3U94 - chains C and D of the 4 polymer chains in the assembly; structure by X-ray diffraction, 1.96 A resolution.

== Chain C (and D) ==
Molecule: Glutamate receptor, ionotropic kainate 3
Source organism: Rattus norvegicus
Notes: fragment: and 669-807; chain D of this document is another copy of the same molecule, construct and numbering; everything in this record applies to it too
Reference sequence: P42264 (GRIK3_RAT); the construct has insertions or renumbered stretches relative to UniProt, so the offset changes along the chain: 3-116 = UniProt 433-546; 119-257 = UniProt 669-807
Chain sequence (257 residues; row label = number of the first residue in the row):
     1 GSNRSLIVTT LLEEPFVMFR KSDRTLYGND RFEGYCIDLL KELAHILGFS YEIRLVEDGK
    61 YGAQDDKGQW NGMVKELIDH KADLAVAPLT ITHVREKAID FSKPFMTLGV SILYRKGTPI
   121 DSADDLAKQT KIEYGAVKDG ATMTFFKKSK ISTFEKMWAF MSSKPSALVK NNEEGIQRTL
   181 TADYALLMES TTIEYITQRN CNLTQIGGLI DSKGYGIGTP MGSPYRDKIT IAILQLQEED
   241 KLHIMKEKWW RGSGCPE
Unresolved in the structure: 1-2, 256-257 (chain D: 1, 256-257)
Disulfides: C201-C255
Differences from the reference sequence: expression tag (1-2); linker (117-118)
Metal / ion sites: Zn2+ site 1: E42, K241; Zn2+ site 2: H45 (shared with E42(D) of chain D); Zn2+ site 3 near H80 (its only coordinating residue here); Zn2+ site 4 near E238 (its only coordinating residue here); Zn2+ site 5: D240, H243 (shared with 2 residues of chain B)
Residues lining bound ligands: glutamic acid (GLU): Y61, P88, L89, T90, R95, G140, A141, T142, M188, E189, Y215
UniProt features mapped onto this chain:
  - binding site (L-glutamate): P88, T90, R95, A141, T142, E189
  - glycosylation (N-linked (GlcNAc...) asparagine): N3, N202

== Interface between chain C and chain D ==
Contacting residue pairs (6):
  E42(C) - H45(D)  salt bridge
  H45(C) - E42(D)  salt bridge
  H45(C) - H45(D)  hydrogen bond
  Q235(C) - E239(D)  hydrogen bond
  E239(C) - Q235(D)  hydrogen bond
  K241(C) - H45(D)
Also at the interface, not in a pair above, chain D (5 interface residues in all): K241

== Overview ==
The chain C/chain D interface involves 5 residues from each chain; the contacts include 3 hydrogen bonds and 2
salt bridges. Polar contacts include E42(C)-H45(D), H45(C)-H45(D) and Q235(C)-E239(D). Bound to chain C:
glutamic acid. UniProt lists 6 L-glutamate-binding residues on chain C.
Chain C and chain D are both Glutamate receptor, ionotropic kainate 3 (Rattus norvegicus); the structure,
Crystal structure of the GluK3 ligand binding domain complex with glutamate and zinc: P21212 form, was
determined by X-ray diffraction together with 3U92 and 3U93 from the same study.
